3QB5 - chains A and B of the 4 polymer chains in the assembly; structure by X-ray diffraction, 2.95 A resolution.

== Chain A (and B) ==
Name: Translin
Organism: Homo sapiens
Notes: chain B of this document is another copy of the same molecule, construct and numbering; everything in this record applies to it too
UniProt: Q15631 (TSN_HUMAN); residue numbers follow UniProt; this construct covers 1-228
Amino-acid sequence (228 residues; numbered 1 to 228; the number before each row is that of its first residue):
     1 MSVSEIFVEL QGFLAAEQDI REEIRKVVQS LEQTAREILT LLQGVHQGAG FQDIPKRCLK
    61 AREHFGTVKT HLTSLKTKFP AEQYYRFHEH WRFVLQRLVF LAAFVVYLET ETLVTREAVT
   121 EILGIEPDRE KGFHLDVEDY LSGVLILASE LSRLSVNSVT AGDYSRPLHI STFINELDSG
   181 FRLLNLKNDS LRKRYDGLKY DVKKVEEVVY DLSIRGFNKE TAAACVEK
Not modelled in the structure: 1, 48-51, 219-228 (chain B: 219-228)
Curated features (UniProtKB/Swiss-Prot):
  - region: Arg86 to His90 (DNA/RNA binding), Leu177 to Leu198 (Leucine-zipper)
  - modified residue: Lys187 (N6-acetyllysine), Ser190 (Phosphoserine), Lys199 (N6-acetyllysine)
What the authors report for this chain:
  - binding site for sulfate ion: Arg192 (proposed by the authors, not directly observed)
  - mutagenesis - R192A, E207A: decreased binding to ssRNA
  - mutagenesis - E207A, E207A/D211A: decreased stability
  - mutagenesis - E207A/D211A: decreased catalytic activity on ssRNA
  - mutagenesis - R192A: abolished catalytic activity on ssRNA

== Chain A / chain B interface ==
Pairs across the interface - 26 pairs, chain A then chain B:
  Gln29(A) - Asn185(B)  hydrogen bond
  Arg36(A) - Arg182(B)
  Arg36(A) - Asn185(B)
  Thr40(A) - Arg182(B)
  Ser149(A) - Lys203(B)
  Ser152(A) - Lys203(B)  hydrogen bond
  Arg153(A) - Asn175(B)
  Arg153(A) - Val202(B)
  Arg153(A) - Lys203(B)
  Arg153(A) - Glu206(B)  salt bridge
  Val156(A) - Glu206(B)
  Val156(A) - Tyr210(B)
  Asn157(A) - Glu206(B)  hydrogen bond
  Val159(A) - Tyr210(B)  hydrophobic
  Val159(A) - Ser213(B)
  Thr160(A) - Val209(B)
  Thr160(A) - Tyr210(B)  hydrogen bond (side chain-backbone)
  Thr160(A) - Ser213(B)
  Lys204(A) - Lys203(B)
  Lys204(A) - Glu207(B)  salt bridge
  Val208(A) - Tyr210(B)
  Asp211(A) - Tyr210(B)  hydrogen bond
  Asp211(A) - Ile214(B)
  Leu212(A) - Ile214(B)  hydrophobic
  Arg215(A) - Ile214(B)
  Arg215(A) - Arg215(B)
Interface residues without a listed pair, chain A (20 interface residues in all): Leu39, Gln43, Gln47, Asp201, Glu207
Interface residues without a listed pair, chain B (13 interface residues in all): Leu184

== Summary ==
Chain A and chain B form an interface of 20 and 13 residues respectively; the contacts include 5 hydrogen
bonds and 2 salt bridges. Among the polar pairs are Arg153(A)-Glu206(B), Lys204(A)-Glu207(B) and
Gln29(A)-Asn185(B). The paper reports a binding site for sulfate ion at Arg192(A); R192A and E207A of chain A
reduce binding to ssRNA.
Both chains are Translin (Homo sapiens). Entry 3QB5 (Human C3PO complex in the presence of MnSO4) was
determined by X-ray diffraction (same publication as 3PJA).
